PDB entry 3AUT | X-ray diffraction, 2.00 A resolution | chains A and B

[Chain A (and B)]
Molecule: Glucose 1-dehydrogenase 4
From: Bacillus megaterium
Notes: EC 1.1.1.47; chain B of this document is another copy of the same molecule, construct and numbering; everything in this record applies to it too
Reference sequence: P39485 (DHG4_BACME); residue numbers follow UniProt; this construct covers 1-261
Amino-acid sequence (269 residues; numbered -7 to 261; the number before each row is that of its first residue; numbers below 1 keep their minus sign (Met-7 is residue -7)):
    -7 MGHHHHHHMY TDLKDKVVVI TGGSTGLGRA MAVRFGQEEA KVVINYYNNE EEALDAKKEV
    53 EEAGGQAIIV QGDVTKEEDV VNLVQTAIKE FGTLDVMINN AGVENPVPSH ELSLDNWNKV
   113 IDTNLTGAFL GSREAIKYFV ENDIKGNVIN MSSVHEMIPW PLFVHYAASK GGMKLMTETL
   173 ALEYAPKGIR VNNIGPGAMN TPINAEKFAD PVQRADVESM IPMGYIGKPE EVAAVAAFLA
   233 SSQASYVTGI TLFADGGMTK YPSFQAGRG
Not modelled in the structure: -7 to -1
Sequence notes: expression tag (-7 to 0)
Swiss-Prot annotation at these positions:
  - active site: Tyr158 (Proton acceptor)
  - binding site (substrate): Ser145
What the authors report for this chain:
  - binding site for NADH: Tyr39
  - specificity-determining residues: Tyr39 (proposed by the authors, not directly observed)
  - catalytic residues: Ser145, Tyr158 (citing earlier work)
  - mutagenesis - G259V (100-1000-fold), G261A (100-1000-fold), G261V (100-1000-fold), G261DEL (100-1000-fold): decreased catalytic activity on d-glucose
  - mutagenesis - G259A: decreased catalytic activity on other analogous sugars
  - mutagenesis - A258F: decreased catalytic activity
  - mutagenesis - A258F, G259V, G261DEL: decreased stability
  - mutagenesis - G259A: abolished catalytic activity on d-xylose
  - mutagenesis - G259A: unchanged stability

[Interface between chain A and chain B]
Residue-residue contacts (70):
  Glu69(A) - Leu106(B)
  Pro100(A) - Glu175(B)
  Ser101(A) - Arg125(B)
  Ser101(A) - Leu172(B)
  Ser101(A) - Glu175(B)  hydrogen bond
  Ser101(A) - Tyr176(B)  hydrogen bond (backbone-side chain)
  His102(A) - Arg125(B)
  His102(A) - Lys129(B)
  His102(A) - Tyr176(B)  hydrogen bond
  Leu104(A) - Phe121(B)
  Leu104(A) - Arg125(B)  hydrogen bond (backbone-side chain)
  Ser105(A) - Arg125(B)
  Leu106(A) - Glu69(B)
  Leu106(A) - Thr118(B)
  Leu106(A) - Arg125(B)
  Trp109(A) - Leu117(B)  hydrophobic
  Trp109(A) - Thr118(B)  hydrogen bond
  Trp109(A) - Phe121(B)  hydrophobic
  Leu117(A) - Trp109(B)  hydrophobic
  Thr118(A) - Leu106(B)
  Thr118(A) - Trp109(B)  hydrogen bond
  Phe121(A) - Leu104(B)
  Phe121(A) - Trp109(B)  hydrophobic
  Arg125(A) - Ser101(B)
  Arg125(A) - His102(B)
  Arg125(A) - Leu104(B)  hydrogen bond (side chain-backbone)
  Arg125(A) - Ser105(B)
  Arg125(A) - Leu106(B)
  Lys129(A) - His102(B)
  Val132(A) - His102(B)
  His147(A) - Leu167(B)
  Glu148(A) - Leu167(B)
  Pro151(A) - Glu170(B)
  Pro151(A) - Thr171(B)
  Trp152(A) - Thr171(B)  hydrogen bond (backbone-side chain)
  Pro153(A) - Thr171(B)
  Pro153(A) - Leu174(B)  hydrophobic
  Pro153(A) - Glu175(B)
  Leu154(A) - Glu175(B)  hydrogen bond (backbone-side chain)
  Val156(A) - Met168(B)  hydrophobic
  Val156(A) - Thr171(B)
  Ala159(A) - Leu167(B)
  Ala159(A) - Thr171(B)
  Ala160(A) - Gly164(B)
  Gly163(A) - Gly163(B)
  Gly163(A) - Gly164(B)
  Gly163(A) - Leu167(B)
  Gly164(A) - Ala160(B)
  Gly164(A) - Gly163(B)
  Gly164(A) - Gly164(B)
  Leu167(A) - His147(B)
  Leu167(A) - Glu148(B)
  Leu167(A) - Ala159(B)
  Leu167(A) - Gly163(B)
  Met168(A) - Val156(B)
  Glu170(A) - Pro151(B)
  Thr171(A) - Pro151(B)
  Thr171(A) - Trp152(B)  hydrogen bond (side chain-backbone)
  Thr171(A) - Pro153(B)
  Thr171(A) - Val156(B)
  Thr171(A) - Ala159(B)
  Leu172(A) - Ser101(B)
  Leu174(A) - Pro153(B)
  Glu175(A) - Pro100(B)
  Glu175(A) - Ser101(B)  hydrogen bond
  Glu175(A) - Pro153(B)
  Glu175(A) - Leu154(B)  hydrogen bond (side chain-backbone)
  Tyr176(A) - Pro100(B)
  Tyr176(A) - Ser101(B)  hydrogen bond (side chain-backbone)
  Tyr176(A) - His102(B)  hydrogen bond
Also at the interface, not in a pair above, chain A (40 interface residues in all): Val99, Asn110, Ile113, Leu122, Ile128, Met149, Ile150
Also at the interface, not in a pair above, chain B (40 interface residues in all): Val99, Asn110, Ile113, Leu122, Ile128, Val132, Met149, Ile150

[Overview]
Chain A and chain B each contribute 40 residues to their interface, with 14 hydrogen bonds. Polar contacts
include Ser101(A)-Glu175(B), Ser101(A)-Tyr176(B) and His102(A)-Tyr176(B). The paper reports catalytic residues
Ser145(A) and Tyr158(A); G259V, G261A and G261V of chain A, among others, reduce catalytic activity on
d-glucose; 6 substitutions were tested in all.
Chain A and chain B are both Glucose 1-dehydrogenase 4 (Bacillus megaterium); the structure, Crystal structure
of Bacillus megaterium glucose dehydrogenase 4 in complex with NADH, was determined by X-ray diffraction (same
publication as 3AY6, 3AY7, 3AUS and 3AUU).
